PDB entry 3WZQ | X-ray diffraction, 1.70 A resolution | chains A and B of the 4 polymer chains in the assembly

Chain A (and B):
Protein: Streptavidin
Organism: Streptomyces avidinii
Notes: chain B of this document is another copy of the same molecule, construct and numbering; everything in this record applies to it too
Reference sequence: P22629 (SAV_STRAV); residues 13-139 here correspond to UniProt positions 37-163 (UniProt number = residue number + 24)
Sequence (147 residues; each row starts with the number of its first residue; numbers below 1 keep their minus sign (Met-1 is residue -1)):
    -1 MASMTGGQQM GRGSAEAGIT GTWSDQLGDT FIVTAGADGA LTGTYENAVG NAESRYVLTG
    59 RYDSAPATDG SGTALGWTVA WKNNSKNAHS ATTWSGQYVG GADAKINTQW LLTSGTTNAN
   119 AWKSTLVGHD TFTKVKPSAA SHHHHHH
Not modelled in the structure: -1 to 10, 136-145
Sequence notes: expression tag (-1 to 12, 140-145); engineered mutation Ser22 (Tyr46 in P22629), Asp23 (Asn47 in P22629), Asp27 (Ser51 in P22629), Asn45 (Ser69 in P22629), Ser83 (Tyr107 in P22629), Lys84 (Arg108 in P22629), Asp101 (Glu125 in P22629), Lys103 (Arg127 in P22629), Asn116 (Glu140 in P22629)
Residues lining bound ligands: ZOF (6-({5-[(2E,3aS,4S,6aR)-2-iminohexahydro-1H-thieno[3,4-d]imidazol-4-yl]pentanoyl}amino)hexanoic acid): Asp23, Leu25, Asp27, Phe29, Tyr43, Trp79, Ala86, Ser88, Thr90, Trp92, Trp108, Leu110, Ser112, Leu124, Asp128

Interface between chain A and chain B:
Pairs across the interface (85):
  Val55(A) - Arg59(B)
  Thr57(A) - Thr57(B)  hydrogen bond
  Thr57(A) - Gly58(B)  hydrogen bond (side chain-backbone)
  Thr57(A) - Arg59(B)
  Gly58(A) - Thr57(B)  hydrogen bond (backbone-side chain)
  Arg59(A) - Val55(B)
  Arg59(A) - Thr57(B)
  Arg59(A) - Thr76(B)
  Arg59(A) - Ala78(B)
  Tyr60(A) - Ala78(B)
  Asp61(A) - Lys80(B)
  Asp61(A) - Asn85(B)  hydrogen bond
  Asp61(A) - His87(B)  salt bridge
  Ser62(A) - Lys80(B)
  Ala63(A) - Lys80(B)
  Ala63(A) - Asn85(B)  hydrogen bond (backbone-side chain)
  Ala63(A) - His87(B)
  Pro64(A) - His87(B)
  Ala65(A) - His87(B)
  Ser69(A) - Gly113(B)
  Ser69(A) - Thr114(B)
  Ser69(A) - Thr115(B)
  Gly70(A) - Gly113(B)
  Gly70(A) - Thr114(B)  hydrogen bond (backbone-backbone)
  Ala72(A) - Ser88(B)
  Ala72(A) - Ala89(B)
  Ala72(A) - Thr111(B)
  Leu73(A) - Ala89(B)
  Gly74(A) - Thr76(B)  hydrogen bond (backbone-side chain)
  Gly74(A) - Thr91(B)
  Trp75(A) - Thr76(B)
  Thr76(A) - Arg59(B)
  Thr76(A) - Gly74(B)  hydrogen bond (side chain-backbone)
  Thr76(A) - Trp75(B)  hydrogen bond (side chain-backbone)
  Ala78(A) - Arg59(B)
  Ala78(A) - Tyr60(B)
  Ala78(A) - Asp61(B)
  Lys80(A) - Asp61(B)
  Lys80(A) - Ser62(B)
  Lys80(A) - Ala63(B)
  Asn85(A) - Asp61(B)  hydrogen bond
  Asn85(A) - Ala63(B)  hydrogen bond (side chain-backbone)
  His87(A) - Asp61(B)  salt bridge
  His87(A) - Ala63(B)
  His87(A) - Pro64(B)
  His87(A) - Ala65(B)
  Ser88(A) - Ala72(B)
  Ala89(A) - Ala72(B)
  Ala89(A) - Leu73(B)
  Ala89(A) - Ser93(B)
  Thr91(A) - Gly74(B)
  Thr91(A) - Thr91(B)  hydrogen bond
  Thr91(A) - Trp92(B)
  Thr91(A) - Ser93(B)
  Trp92(A) - Thr91(B)
  Ser93(A) - Ala89(B)
  Ser93(A) - Thr91(B)
  Ser93(A) - Leu109(B)  hydrogen bond (side chain-backbone)
  Ser93(A) - Thr111(B)  hydrogen bond
  Gly94(A) - Thr111(B)  hydrogen bond (backbone-side chain)
  Gln95(A) - Ser112(B)
  Gln95(A) - Gly113(B)
  Gln95(A) - Thr114(B)  hydrogen bond
  Gln95(A) - Ser122(B)
  Val97(A) - Asn116(B)
  Gln107(A) - Leu109(B)
  Gln107(A) - Thr123(B)  hydrogen bond
  Trp108(A) - Leu109(B)
  Leu109(A) - Ser93(B)  hydrogen bond (backbone-side chain)
  Leu109(A) - Gln107(B)
  Leu109(A) - Trp108(B)
  Leu109(A) - Leu109(B)  hydrophobic
  Thr111(A) - Ala72(B)
  Thr111(A) - Ser93(B)  hydrogen bond
  Thr111(A) - Gly94(B)  hydrogen bond (side chain-backbone)
  Ser112(A) - Gln95(B)
  Gly113(A) - Ser69(B)
  Gly113(A) - Gly70(B)
  Gly113(A) - Gln95(B)
  Thr114(A) - Ser69(B)
  Thr114(A) - Gly70(B)  hydrogen bond (backbone-backbone)
  Thr114(A) - Gln95(B)  hydrogen bond
  Thr115(A) - Ser69(B)
  Ser122(A) - Gln95(B)
  Thr123(A) - Gln107(B)  hydrogen bond
Interface residues without a listed pair, chain A (43 interface residues in all): Gly68, Leu110, Asn116, Ala119
Interface residues without a listed pair, chain B (43 interface residues in all): Gly68, Val97, Leu110, Ala119

Overview:
Chain A and chain B each contribute 43 residues to their interface; the contacts include 23 hydrogen bonds and
2 salt bridges. Among the polar pairs are Asp61(A)-His87(B), Thr57(A)-Thr57(B) and Thr57(A)-Gly58(B). Chain A
binds compound ZOF.
Both chains are Streptavidin (Streptomyces avidinii). Entry 3WZQ (Crystal structure of the core streptavidin
mutant V212 (Y22S/N23D/S27D/S45N/Y83S/R84K/E101D/R103K/E116N) complexed with iminobiotin long tail (IMNtail)
at ...) was determined by X-ray diffraction, deposited together with 3WZN, 3WZO and 3WZP.
